PDB entry 4IP0 | X-ray diffraction, 1.29 A resolution | chains D and E of the 6 polymer chains in the assembly

== Chain D (and E) ==
Molecule: Uridine phosphorylase
Source organism: Vibrio cholerae
Notes: EC 2.4.2.3; chain E of this document is another copy of the same molecule, construct and numbering; everything in this record applies to it too
UniProt: Q9K4U1 (Q9K4U1_VIBCL); numbering as in UniProt (aligned over 1-253)
Chain sequence (253 residues; each row starts with the number of its first residue):
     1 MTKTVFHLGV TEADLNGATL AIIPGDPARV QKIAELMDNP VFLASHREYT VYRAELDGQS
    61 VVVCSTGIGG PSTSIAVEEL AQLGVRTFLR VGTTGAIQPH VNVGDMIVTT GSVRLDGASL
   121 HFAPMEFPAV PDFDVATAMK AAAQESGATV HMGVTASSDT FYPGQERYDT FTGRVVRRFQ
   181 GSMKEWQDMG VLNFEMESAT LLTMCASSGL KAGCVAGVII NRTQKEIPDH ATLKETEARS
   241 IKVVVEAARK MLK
Not modelled in the structure: 1-2
Ion coordination: K+: Glu48, Ile68, Ser72 (shared with 2 residues of chain C)

== How chain D and chain E interact ==
Contacting residue pairs - 59 pairs, chain D then chain E:
  Thr110(D) with Val130(E)
  Gly111(D) with Pro128(E); Val130(E)
  Ser112(D) with Glu126(E); Pro128(E)
  Val113(D) with Glu126(E); Phe127(E), hydrophobic; Pro128(E)
  Arg114(D) with Glu126(E), hydrogen bond (backbone-backbone)
  Leu115(D) with Glu126(E)
  Phe122(D) with Met189(E)
  Ala123(D) with Met189(E), hydrophobic
  Pro124(D) with Trp186(E), hydrophobic; Met189(E)
  Met125(D) with Met125(E), hydrophobic; Glu126(E)
  Glu126(D) with Ser112(E); Val113(E); Arg114(E), hydrogen bond (backbone-backbone); Leu115(E); Met125(E); Arg178(E), salt bridge
  Phe127(D) with Val113(E), hydrophobic; Met189(E), hydrophobic; Val191(E), hydrophobic
  Pro128(D) with Gly111(E); Ser112(E); Val113(E); Val154(E), hydrophobic
  Val130(D) with Thr110(E); Val130(E), hydrophobic; Val154(E), hydrophobic
  Phe133(D) with Thr110(E); Phe133(E), hydrophobic; Ala136(E), hydrophobic; Thr137(E); Lys140(E); Met152(E), hydrophobic
  Asp134(D) with Lys140(E), salt bridge
  Ala136(D) with Phe133(E), hydrophobic
  Thr137(D) with Phe133(E)
  Lys140(D) with Phe133(E); Asp134(E), salt bridge
  Met152(D) with Phe133(E), hydrophobic
  Val154(D) with Pro128(E), hydrophobic; Val130(E), hydrophobic
  Arg178(D) with Glu126(E), salt bridge
  Trp186(D) with Pro124(E), hydrophobic
  Asp188(D) with Ser207(E)
  Met189(D) with Phe122(E); Ala123(E), hydrophobic; Pro124(E); Phe127(E), hydrophobic; Ala206(E); Ser207(E)
  Val191(D) with Phe127(E), hydrophobic
  Ala206(D) with Met189(E)
  Ser207(D) with Asp188(E); Met189(E)
Other interface residues (no listed pair), chain D (29 interface residues in all): Ala129
Other interface residues (no listed pair), chain E (29 interface residues in all): Ala129

== In short ==
Chain D and chain E each contribute 29 residues to their interface, with 2 hydrogen bonds and 4 salt bridges.
Polar pairs include Glu126(D)-Arg178(E), Asp134(D)-Lys140(E) and Arg114(D)-Glu126(E). Glu48(D), Ile68(D) and
Ser72(D) form the K+ site.
Both chains are Uridine phosphorylase (Vibrio cholerae). Entry 4IP0 (X-Ray Structure of the Complex Uridine
Phosphorylase from Vibrio cholerae with Phosphate Ion at 1.29 A ...) was determined by X-ray diffraction (same
publication as 5C80, 4OEH, 4OGL and 4LZW).
